Entry 8AT3 (electron microscopy, 33.00 A resolution (very low resolution: no residue pairs are listed; an interface is given only as per-side residue counts)); this record covers chains F and H of the 8 polymer chains in the assembly.

# Chain F
Name: HAUS augmin like complex subunit 6 L homeolog
From: Xenopus laevis
UniProt: A0JPI0 (A0JPI0_XENLA); residue numbers follow UniProt; this construct covers 1-978
Amino-acid sequence (978 residues; row label = number of the first residue in the row):
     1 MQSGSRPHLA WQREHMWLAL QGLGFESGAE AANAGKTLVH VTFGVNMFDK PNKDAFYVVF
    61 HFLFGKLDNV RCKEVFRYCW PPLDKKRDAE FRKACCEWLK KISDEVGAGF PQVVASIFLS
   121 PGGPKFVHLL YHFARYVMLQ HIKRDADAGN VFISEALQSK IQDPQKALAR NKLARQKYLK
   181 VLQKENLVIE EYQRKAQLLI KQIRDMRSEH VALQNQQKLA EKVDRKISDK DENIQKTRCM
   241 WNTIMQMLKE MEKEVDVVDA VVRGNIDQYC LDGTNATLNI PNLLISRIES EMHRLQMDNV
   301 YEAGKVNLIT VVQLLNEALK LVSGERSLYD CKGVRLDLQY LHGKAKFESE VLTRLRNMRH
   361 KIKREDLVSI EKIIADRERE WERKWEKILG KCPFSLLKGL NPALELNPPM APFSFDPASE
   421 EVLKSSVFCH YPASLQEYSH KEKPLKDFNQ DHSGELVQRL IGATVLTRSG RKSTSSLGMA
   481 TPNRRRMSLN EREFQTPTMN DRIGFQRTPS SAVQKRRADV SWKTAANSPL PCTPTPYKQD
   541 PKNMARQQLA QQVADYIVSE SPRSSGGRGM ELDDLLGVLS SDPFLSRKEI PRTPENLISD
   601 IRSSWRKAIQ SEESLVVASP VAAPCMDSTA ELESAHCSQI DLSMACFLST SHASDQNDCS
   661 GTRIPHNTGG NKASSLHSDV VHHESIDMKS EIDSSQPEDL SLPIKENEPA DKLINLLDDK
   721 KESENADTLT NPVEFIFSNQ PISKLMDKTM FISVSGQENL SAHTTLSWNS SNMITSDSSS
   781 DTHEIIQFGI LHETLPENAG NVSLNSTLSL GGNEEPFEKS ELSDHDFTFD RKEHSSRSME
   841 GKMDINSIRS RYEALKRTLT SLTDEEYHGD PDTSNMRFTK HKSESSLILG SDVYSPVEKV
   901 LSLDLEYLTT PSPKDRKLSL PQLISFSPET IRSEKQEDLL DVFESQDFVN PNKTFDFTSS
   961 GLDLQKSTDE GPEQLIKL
Unresolved in the structure: 264-274, 399-978

# Chain H
Name: HAUS augmin-like complex subunit 8
From: Xenopus laevis
UniProt: Q0IHJ3 (HAUS8_XENLA); residues 1-367 here = UniProt positions 1-367
Amino-acid sequence (367 residues; numbered 1 to 367; the number before each row is that of its first residue):
     1 MSEAGVAPIE DGSQNSSGGS SGDAALKKSK GGAKVVKSRY MQIGRSKVSK NSLANTTVCS
    61 GGKVPERGSG GTPTRRSLAP HKAKITAAVP LPALDGSIFT KEDLQSTLLD GHRIARPDLD
   121 LSVINDRTLQ KITPRPVVTS EQKKPKRDTT PVNLVPEDMV EMIESQTLLL TYLTIKMQKN
   181 LFRLEEKAER NLLLVNDQKD QLQETIHMMK RDLTLLQREE RLRDLIEKQD EVLTPVVTSK
   241 DPFKDNYTTF ATALDSTRHQ LAIKNIHITG NRHRYLEELQ KHLAITKSLL EEIMPSHASE
   301 NAESFDTIKD LENIVLKTDE ELARSFRQIL DLSFKVNKEI SLQSQKAVEE TCESALVRQW
   361 YFDGSLP
Unresolved in the structure: 1-154, 260-269

# Interface between chain F and chain H
At this resolution (33 A) residue pairs are not listed: 117 residues of chain F and 107 of chain H lie at the interface.

# Summary
The interface between chain F and chain H involves 117 residues on one side and 107 on the other.
Here chain F is HAUS augmin like complex subunit 6 L homeolog and chain H is HAUS augmin-like complex subunit
8, both from Xenopus laevis. Entry 8AT3 (Structure of the augmin holocomplex in open conformation) was
determined by electron microscopy, deposited together with 8AT2 and 8AT4.
